6R67 - chains A and B; structure by X-ray diffraction, 1.30 A resolution.

[Chain A (and B)]
Molecule: Transthyretin
Organism: Homo sapiens
Notes: chain B of this document is another copy of the same molecule, construct and numbering; everything in this record applies to it too
UniProt: P02766 (TTHY_HUMAN); residues -19 to 127 here correspond to UniProt positions 1-147 (UniProt number = residue number + 20)
Amino-acid sequence (147 residues; row label = number of the first residue in the row; numbers below 1 keep their minus sign (Met-19 is residue -19)):
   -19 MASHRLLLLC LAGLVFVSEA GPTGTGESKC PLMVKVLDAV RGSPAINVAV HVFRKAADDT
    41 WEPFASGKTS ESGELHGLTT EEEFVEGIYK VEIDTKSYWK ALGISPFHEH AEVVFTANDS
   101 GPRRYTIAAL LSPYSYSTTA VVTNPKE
Not modelled in the structure: -19 to 9, 126-127
Residues lining bound ligands: JTE ((2R)-2-[4-(3,5-dimethylphenyl)-3-fluoranyl-phenyl]propanoic acid): Lys15, Leu17, Glu54, Ala108, Ala109, Leu110, Ser117, Thr118, Thr119
UniProt features mapped onto this chain:
  - binding site (L-thyroxine): Lys15, Glu54, Ser117
  - modified residue: Cys10 (Sulfocysteine), Glu42 (4-carboxyglutamate), Ser52 (Phosphoserine)
  - glycosylation: Asn98 (N-linked (GlcNAc...) asparagine)
What the authors report for this chain:
  - binding site for JTE: Lys15, Leu17, Ala108, Leu110, Thr119

[Interface between chain A and chain B]
Residue-residue contacts (38):
  Phe87(A) - Phe95(B)  hydrophobic
  Phe87(A) - Tyr105(B)  hydrophobic
  Phe87(A) - Ala120(B)  hydrophobic
  Phe87(A) - Val122(B)  hydrophobic
  His88(A) - Val93(B)
  His88(A) - Val94(B)
  Glu89(A) - Ile68(B)
  Glu89(A) - Val94(B)  hydrogen bond (backbone-backbone)
  Glu89(A) - Thr96(B)  hydrogen bond
  Glu92(A) - Glu92(B)
  Glu92(A) - Val94(B)
  Glu92(A) - Tyr116(B)  hydrogen bond (backbone-side chain)
  Val93(A) - His88(B)
  Val94(A) - His88(B)
  Val94(A) - Glu89(B)  hydrogen bond (backbone-backbone)
  Val94(A) - His90(B)
  Phe95(A) - Phe87(B)  hydrophobic
  Thr96(A) - Phe87(B)
  Thr96(A) - Glu89(B)  hydrogen bond
  Tyr105(A) - Phe87(B)  hydrophobic
  Ile107(A) - Phe87(B)  hydrophobic
  Tyr114(A) - Thr119(B)  hydrogen bond (backbone-side chain)
  Tyr114(A) - Ala120(B)  hydrogen bond (backbone-backbone)
  Tyr114(A) - Val122(B)  hydrophobic
  Ser115(A) - Thr118(B)  hydrogen bond (side chain-backbone)
  Ser115(A) - Thr119(B)
  Tyr116(A) - Glu92(B)  hydrogen bond (side chain-backbone)
  Tyr116(A) - Ser117(B)  hydrogen bond (backbone-side chain)
  Tyr116(A) - Thr118(B)  hydrogen bond (backbone-backbone)
  Ser117(A) - Tyr116(B)
  Ser117(A) - Ser117(B)  hydrogen bond
  Thr118(A) - Ser115(B)  hydrogen bond (backbone-side chain)
  Thr118(A) - Tyr116(B)  hydrogen bond (backbone-backbone)
  Thr119(A) - Tyr114(B)  hydrogen bond (side chain-backbone)
  Thr119(A) - Ser115(B)
  Ala120(A) - Phe87(B)  hydrophobic
  Ala120(A) - Tyr114(B)  hydrogen bond (backbone-backbone)
  Val122(A) - Phe87(B)  hydrophobic
Interface residues without a listed pair, chain A (20 interface residues in all): Ile68, His90
Interface residues without a listed pair, chain B (21 interface residues in all): Lys76, Ile107

[Summary]
20 residues of chain A face 21 of chain B across their interface, with 16 hydrogen bonds. Among the polar
pairs are Glu89(A)-Thr96(B), Glu92(A)-Tyr116(B) and Tyr114(A)-Thr119(B). Bound to chain A: compound JTE.
Curated annotation (UniProt) lists 3 L-thyroxine-binding residues on chain A. From the paper: a binding site
for JTE at Lys15(A), Leu17(A) and Ala108(A) among others.
Chain A and chain B are both Transthyretin (Homo sapiens); the structure, Crystal structure of transthyretin
in complex with CHF5075, a flurbiprofen analogue, was determined by X-ray diffraction (same publication as
6R66, 6R68 and 6R6I).
